PDB entry 5L63 | X-ray diffraction, 2.70 A resolution | chains A and B of the 28 polymer chains in the assembly

[Chain A]
Name: Proteasome subunit alpha type-2
From: Saccharomyces cerevisiae (strain ATCC 204508 / S288c)
Notes: EC 3.4.25.1
UniProt: P23639 (PSA2_YEAST); residue numbers follow UniProt; this construct covers 1-250
Chain sequence (250 residues; each row starts with the number of its first residue):
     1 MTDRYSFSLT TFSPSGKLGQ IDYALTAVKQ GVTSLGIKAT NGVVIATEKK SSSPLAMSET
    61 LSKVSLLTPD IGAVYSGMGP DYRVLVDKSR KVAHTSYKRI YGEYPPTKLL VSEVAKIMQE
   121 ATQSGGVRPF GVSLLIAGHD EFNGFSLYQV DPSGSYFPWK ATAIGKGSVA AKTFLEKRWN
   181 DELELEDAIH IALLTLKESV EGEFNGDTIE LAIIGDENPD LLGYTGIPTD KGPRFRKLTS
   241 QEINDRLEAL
Metal / ion sites: Mg2+: Met-118, Pro-152
Swiss-Prot annotation at these positions:
  - cross-link: Lys-108 (Glycyl lysine isopeptide (Lys-Gly) (interchain with G-Cter in ubiquitin))

[Chain B]
Name: Proteasome subunit alpha type-3
From: Saccharomyces cerevisiae (strain ATCC 204508 / S288c)
Notes: EC 3.4.25.1
UniProt: P23638 (PSA3_YEAST); residues 0-257 here correspond to UniProt positions 1-258 (UniProt number = residue number + 1)
Chain sequence (258 residues; each row starts with the number of its first residue; numbering starts at 0):
     0 MGSRRYDSRT TIFSPEGRLY QVEYALESIS HAGTAIGIMA SDGIVLAAER KVTSTLLEQD
    60 TSTEKLYKLN DKIAVAVAGL TADAEILINT ARIHAQNYLK TYNEDIPVEI LVRRLSDIKQ
   120 GYTQHGGLRP FGVSFIYAGY DDRYGYQLYT SNPSGNYTGW KAISVGANTS AAQTLLQMDY
   180 KDDMKVDDAI ELALKTLSKT TDSSALTYDR LEFATIRKGA NDGEVYQKIF KPQEIKDILV
   240 KTGITKKDED EEADEDMK
Not modelled in the structure: 0, 245-257
Swiss-Prot annotation at these positions:
  - cross-link (Glycyl lysine isopeptide (Lys-Gly)): Lys-99 (interchain with G-Cter in ubiquitin), Lys-198 (interchain with G-Cter in ubiquitin), Lys-230 (interchain with G-Cter in ubiquitin)

[Interface between chain A and chain B]
Contacting residue pairs - 65 pairs, chain A then chain B:
  Arg-4(A) with Ser-2(B), hydrogen bond (backbone-side chain)
  Tyr-5(A) with Ser-2(B); Tyr-5(B)
  Ser-6(A) with Gly-125(B); Leu-127(B)
  Phe-7(A) with Ser-2(B); Tyr-5(B); Asp-6(B); Gly-126(B)
  Ser-8(A) with Gly-126(B), hydrogen bond (backbone-backbone); Leu-127(B); Arg-128(B), hydrogen bond (side chain-backbone)
  Thr-10(A) with Arg-128(B)
  Thr-11(A) with Ser-7(B); Thr-9(B); Gln-20(B)
  Phe-12(A) with Gln-20(B); Tyr-23(B); Leu-79(B), hydrophobic; Arg-128(B); Pro-129(B); Gly-131(B)
  Ser-13(A) with Tyr-23(B)
  Pro-14(A) with Tyr-23(B), hydrophobic; Glu-26(B)
  Ser-15(A) with Glu-26(B); His-30(B)
  Gly-16(A) with Tyr-23(B); Ser-27(B), hydrogen bond (backbone-side chain)
  Leu-18(A) with Arg-128(B)
  Lys-38(A) with Glu-57(B), salt bridge
  Ser-112(A) with Glu-84(B)
  Lys-116(A) with Ile-85(B)
  Gln-119(A) with Ala-81(B); Asp-82(B), hydrogen bond; Ile-85(B); Arg-128(B)
  Thr-122(A) with Arg-128(B), hydrogen bond (backbone-side chain)
  Gln-123(A) with Tyr-121(B); Leu-127(B); Arg-128(B), hydrogen bond (side chain-backbone); Pro-129(B); Phe-130(B)
  Gly-125(A) with Leu-127(B)
  Ser-153(A) with Ala-81(B)
  Gly-154(A) with Ala-81(B)
  Ser-155(A) with Ala-81(B)
  Tyr-156(A) with Glu-84(B), hydrogen bond
  Phe-157(A) with Leu-56(B), hydrophobic
  Pro-158(A) with Leu-56(B); Glu-57(B), hydrogen bond (backbone-backbone); Thr-60(B); Ser-61(B)
  Trp-159(A) with Ser-53(B); Leu-55(B); Leu-56(B)
  Lys-160(A) with Thr-54(B); Leu-55(B), hydrogen bond (backbone-backbone); Leu-56(B); Glu-57(B)
  Ala-161(A) with Leu-55(B)
  Leu-175(A) with Leu-55(B), hydrophobic
  Glu-176(A) with Ser-53(B); Thr-54(B); Leu-55(B)
Other interface residues (no listed pair), chain A (35 interface residues in all): Ser-124, Tyr-148, Lys-172, Trp-179
Other interface residues (no listed pair), chain B (32 interface residues in all): Ala-24, Thr-80

[Summary]
35 residues of chain A and 32 residues of chain B are in contact, with 10 hydrogen bonds and 1 salt bridge.
Polar contacts include Lys-38(A)/Glu-57(B), Arg-4(A)/Ser-2(B) and Ser-8(A)/Arg-128(B). Met-118(A) and
Pro-152(A) form the Mg2+ site.
Here chain A is Proteasome subunit alpha type-2 and chain B is Proteasome subunit alpha type-3, both from
Saccharomyces cerevisiae (strain ATCC 204508 / S288c). Entry 5L63 (Yeast 20S proteasome with human beta5c
(1-138) and human beta6 (97-111; 118-133) in complex with epoxyketone ...) was determined by X-ray diffraction
(same publication as 5L52, 5L54, 5L55, 5L5A, 5L5B, 5L5D and 30 further entries).
